PDB entry 6I1P | X-ray diffraction, 3.21 A resolution | chains J and K of the 16 polymer chains in the assembly

Chain J:
Protein: NADH-quinone oxidoreductase subunit 10
From: Thermus thermophilus HB8
Notes: EC 1.6.5.11
UniProtKB: Q56225 (NQO10_THET8); numbering as in UniProt (aligned over 1-176)
Chain sequence (176 residues; row label = number of the first residue in the row):
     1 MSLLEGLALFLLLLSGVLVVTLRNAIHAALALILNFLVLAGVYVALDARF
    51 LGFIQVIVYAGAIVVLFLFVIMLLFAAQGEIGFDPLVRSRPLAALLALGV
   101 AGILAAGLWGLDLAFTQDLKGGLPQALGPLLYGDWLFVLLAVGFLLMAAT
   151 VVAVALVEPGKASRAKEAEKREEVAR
Unresolved in the structure: 161-176

Chain K:
Protein: NADH-quinone oxidoreductase subunit 11
From: Thermus thermophilus HB8
Notes: EC 1.6.5.11
UniProtKB: Q56226 (NQO11_THET8); residues 1-95 here = UniProt positions 1-95
Chain sequence (95 residues; each row starts with the number of its first residue):
     1 MSYLLTSALLFALGVYGVLTRRTAILVFLSIELMLNAANLSLVGFARAYG
    51 LDGQVAALMVIAVAAAEVAVGLGLIVAIFRHRESTAVDDLSELRG

Interface between chain J and chain K:
Pairs across the interface - 114 pairs, chain J then chain K:
  Glu5(J) with Ser2(K); Tyr3(K), hydrogen bond
  Leu9(J) with Ser2(K); Thr6(K)
  Leu12(J) with Leu10(K), hydrophobic
  Leu13(J) with Thr6(K); Leu9(K), hydrophobic; Leu10(K), hydrophobic; Leu13(K)
  Gly16(J) with Leu13(K)
  Val17(J) with Leu13(K)
  Val19(J) with Arg21(K), hydrogen bond (backbone-side chain); Leu29(K), hydrophobic; Leu33(K), hydrophobic
  Val20(J) with Leu13(K); Tyr16(K), hydrophobic; Arg21(K), hydrogen bond (backbone-side chain)
  Thr21(J) with Arg21(K)
  Leu22(J) with Arg21(K), hydrogen bond (backbone-side chain)
  Arg23(J) with Arg22(K); Thr23(K); Leu26(K)
  Ala25(J) with Leu26(K), hydrophobic
  Ala28(J) with Leu29(K)
  Ala29(J) with Leu29(K)
  Leu32(J) with Leu29(K), hydrophobic
  Phe36(J) with Asn36(K)
  Leu39(J) with Asn36(K); Leu40(K), hydrophobic
  Val42(J) with Tyr3(K), hydrophobic; Leu40(K), hydrophobic
  Tyr43(J) with Asn36(K); Asn39(K); Leu40(K)
  Leu46(J) with Val43(K), hydrophobic; Arg47(K)
  Asp47(J) with Gln54(K)
  Ala48(J) with Gln54(K)
  Phe50(J) with Leu58(K), hydrophobic
  Leu51(J) with Val43(K), hydrophobic; Ala57(K), hydrophobic
  Gln55(J) with Asn36(K), hydrogen bond
  Val58(J) with Ile61(K), hydrophobic
  Tyr59(J) with Glu32(K); Leu35(K); Asn36(K); Ile61(K), hydrophobic; Ala64(K)
  Ile63(J) with Val68(K), hydrophobic
  Leu66(J) with Leu72(K), hydrophobic
  Phe67(J) with Ile25(K), hydrophobic; Phe28(K), hydrophobic
  Ile71(J) with Ile25(K), hydrophobic
  Leu74(J) with Phe79(K)
  Gly79(J) with Thr23(K)
  Glu80(J) with Arg22(K)
  Ile81(J) with Ser84(K), hydrogen bond (backbone-side chain); Ala86(K)
  Gly82(J) with Arg22(K); Ala86(K); Asp89(K)
  Phe83(J) with Arg22(K), hydrogen bond (backbone-side chain); Asp88(K)
  Asp84(J) with Arg22(K); Asp88(K)
  Pro85(J) with Arg22(K)
  Arg90(J) with Tyr16(K); Thr20(K)
  Ala93(J) with Leu19(K), hydrophobic; Thr20(K)
  Ala94(J) with Tyr16(K), hydrophobic
  Leu96(J) with Leu19(K), hydrophobic
  Ala97(J) with Ala12(K); Tyr16(K), hydrophobic
  Val100(J) with Phe11(K), hydrophobic; Ala12(K), hydrophobic; Val15(K), hydrophobic
  Ala101(J) with Ala12(K), hydrophobic
  Leu104(J) with Ala8(K), hydrophobic
  Leu108(J) with Leu4(K), hydrophobic
  Leu111(J) with Met1(K)
  Leu113(J) with Phe45(K), hydrophobic; Ala48(K), hydrophobic; Tyr49(K)
  Ala114(J) with Ala48(K)
  Phe115(J) with Met1(K), hydrophobic; Arg47(K)
  Gln117(J) with Arg47(K); Ala48(K); Tyr49(K); Gly50(K), hydrogen bond (side chain-backbone)
  Leu119(J) with Arg47(K); Leu51(K), hydrophobic; Gln54(K)
  Gly122(J) with Gln54(K)
  Leu127(J) with Leu51(K), hydrophobic; Val55(K), hydrophobic
  Leu130(J) with Leu51(K), hydrophobic
  Leu131(J) with Leu58(K), hydrophobic; Met59(K), hydrophobic
  Trp135(J) with Asp52(K); Val55(K), hydrophobic
  Val138(J) with Met59(K), hydrophobic
  Val142(J) with Met59(K), hydrophobic; Ala62(K), hydrophobic
  Leu145(J) with Val63(K), hydrophobic; Ala66(K), hydrophobic
  Leu146(J) with Ala62(K); Ala66(K), hydrophobic
  Ala149(J) with Val70(K), hydrophobic
  Val152(J) with Val70(K), hydrophobic
  Leu156(J) with Gly73(K); Leu74(K)
  Val157(J) with Arg80(K)
Other interface residues (no listed pair), chain J (75 interface residues in all): Leu18, Asn35, Ile54, Val70, Ala76, Leu139, Ala153, Pro159
Other interface residues (no listed pair), chain K (68 interface residues in all): Leu5, Gly14, Gly17, Ser30, Gly44, Ala46, Ala56, Ala65, Ala69, Ala77, Thr85

Summary:
The interface between chain J and chain K involves 75 residues on one side and 68 on the other; the contacts
include 8 hydrogen bonds. Polar contacts include Glu5(J)-Tyr3(K), Val19(J)-Arg21(K) and Val20(J)-Arg21(K).
Chain J is NADH-quinone oxidoreductase subunit 10 and chain K is NADH-quinone oxidoreductase subunit 11, both
from Thermus thermophilus HB8; the structure, Respiratory complex I from Thermus thermophilus with bound NADH,
was determined by X-ray diffraction, deposited together with 6I0D, 6Q8O, 6Q8W, 6Q8X, 6Y11, 6ZIY and 3 further
entries.
